1REV - chains A and B; structure by X-ray diffraction, 2.60 A resolution.

[Chain A]
Name: HIV-1 reverse transcriptase
From: Human immunodeficiency virus 1
Notes: EC 2.7.7.49
UniProt: P04585 (POL_HV1H2); residues 1-560 here correspond to UniProt positions 587-1146 (UniProt number = residue number + 586)
Sequence (560 residues; numbered 1 to 560; the number before each row is that of its first residue):
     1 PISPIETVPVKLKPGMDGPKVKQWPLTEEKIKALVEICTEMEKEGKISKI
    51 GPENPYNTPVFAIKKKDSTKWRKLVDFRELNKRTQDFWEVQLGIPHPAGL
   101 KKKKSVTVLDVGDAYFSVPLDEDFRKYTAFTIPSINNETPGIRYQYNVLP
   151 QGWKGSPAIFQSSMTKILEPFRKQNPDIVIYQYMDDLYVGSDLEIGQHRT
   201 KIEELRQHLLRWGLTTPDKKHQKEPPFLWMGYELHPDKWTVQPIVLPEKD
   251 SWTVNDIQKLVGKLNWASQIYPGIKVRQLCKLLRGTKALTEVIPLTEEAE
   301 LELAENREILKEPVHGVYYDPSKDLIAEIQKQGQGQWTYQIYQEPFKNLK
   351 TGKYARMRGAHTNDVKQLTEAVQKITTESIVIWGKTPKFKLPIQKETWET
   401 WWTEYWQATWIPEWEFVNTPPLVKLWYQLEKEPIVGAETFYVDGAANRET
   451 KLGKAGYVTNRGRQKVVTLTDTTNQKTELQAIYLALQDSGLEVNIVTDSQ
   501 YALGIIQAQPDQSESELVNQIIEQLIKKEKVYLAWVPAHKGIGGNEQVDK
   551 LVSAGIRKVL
Disordered / not traced: 1-3, 444-454, 540-560
Modified residues: Cys-280 (3-sulfinoalanine; CSD)
Differences from the reference sequence: conflict Cys-280 (Cys435 in P04585)
Bound ions: Mg2+ near Asp-443 (its only coordinating residue here)
Residues lining bound ligands: TB9 (4-chloro-8-methyl-7-(3-methyl-but-2-enyl)-6,7,8,9-tetrahydro-2H-2,7,9a-triaza-benzo[cd]azulene-1-thione): Pro-95, Leu-100, Lys-101, Lys-103, Val-106, Val-179, Tyr-181, Tyr-188, Val-189, Gly-190, Phe-227, Trp-229, Leu-234, His-235, Pro-236, Tyr-318
Swiss-Prot annotation at these positions:
  - binding site (Mg(2+)): Asp-186
  - site: Trp-402 (Essential for RT p66/p51 heterodimerization)

[Chain B]
Name: HIV-1 reverse transcriptase
From: Human immunodeficiency virus 1
Notes: EC 2.7.7.49
UniProt: P04585 (POL_HV1H2); residues 1-440 here correspond to UniProt positions 587-1026 (UniProt number = residue number + 586)
Sequence (440 residues; row label = number of the first residue in the row):
     1 PISPIETVPVKLKPGMDGPKVKQWPLTEEKIKALVEICTEMEKEGKISKI
    51 GPENPYNTPVFAIKKKDSTKWRKLVDFRELNKRTQDFWEVQLGIPHPAGL
   101 KKKKSVTVLDVGDAYFSVPLDEDFRKYTAFTIPSINNETPGIRYQYNVLP
   151 QGWKGSPAIFQSSMTKILEPFRKQNPDIVIYQYMDDLYVGSDLEIGQHRT
   201 KIEELRQHLLRWGLTTPDKKHQKEPPFLWMGYELHPDKWTVQPIVLPEKD
   251 SWTVNDIQKLVGKLNWASQIYPGIKVRQLCKLLRGTKALTEVIPLTEEAE
   301 LELAENREILKEPVHGVYYDPSKDLIAEIQKQGQGQWTYQIYQEPFKNLK
   351 TGKYARMRGAHTNDVKQLTEAVQKITTESIVIWGKTPKFKLPIQKETWET
   401 WWTEYWQATWIPEWEFVNTPPLVKLWYQLEKEPIVGAETF
Disordered / not traced: 1, 216-230, 429-440
Swiss-Prot annotation at these positions:
  - binding site (Mg(2+)): Asp-186
  - site: Trp-402 (Essential for RT p66/p51 heterodimerization)

[Interface between chain A and chain B]
Residue-residue contacts (87; chain A residue first):
  Val-8(A) / Glu-53(B)
  Pro-9(A) / Glu-53(B)
  Gln-85(A) / Glu-53(B)  hydrogen bond (side chain-backbone)
  Asp-86(A) / Pro-55(B)
  Phe-87(A) / Pro-52(B)
  Trp-88(A) / Pro-52(B)  hydrogen bond (backbone-backbone)
  Trp-88(A) / Pro-55(B)
  Trp-88(A) / Asn-57(B)
  Trp-88(A) / Thr-131(B)
  Trp-88(A) / Arg-143(B)
  Gly-93(A) / Asn-137(B)
  Ile-94(A) / Asn-137(B)
  Pro-95(A) / Asn-136(B)
  His-96(A) / Asn-136(B)  hydrogen bond (backbone-side chain)
  Gly-99(A) / Asn-136(B)
  Gly-99(A) / Glu-138(B)
  Leu-100(A) / Glu-138(B)
  Lys-101(A) / Glu-138(B)  salt bridge
  Gln-161(A) / Pro-140(B)
  Ser-162(A) / Pro-52(B)
  Tyr-181(A) / Asn-137(B)
  Tyr-181(A) / Glu-138(B)
  Arg-358(A) / Gln-394(B)  hydrogen bond
  Arg-358(A) / Glu-396(B)  salt bridge
  Glu-370(A) / Gln-394(B)  hydrogen bond
  Gln-373(A) / Glu-396(B)  hydrogen bond (side chain-backbone)
  Gln-373(A) / Thr-397(B)
  Gln-373(A) / Thr-400(B)  hydrogen bond
  Gln-373(A) / Trp-401(B)
  Thr-376(A) / Thr-400(B)
  Ile-380(A) / Leu-26(B)
  Ile-380(A) / Thr-27(B)
  Val-381(A) / Pro-25(B)  hydrophobic
  Val-381(A) / Asn-136(B)  hydrogen bond (backbone-backbone)
  Ile-382(A) / Ile-135(B)
  Ile-382(A) / Asn-136(B)
  Trp-383(A) / Ile-135(B)
  Gly-384(A) / Thr-27(B)  hydrogen bond (backbone-side chain)
  Gly-384(A) / Glu-28(B)  hydrogen bond (backbone-backbone)
  Gly-384(A) / Ile-135(B)
  Trp-402(A) / Lys-331(B)  hydrogen bond (backbone-side chain)
  Trp-402(A) / Asp-364(B)  hydrogen bond
  Thr-403(A) / Gln-334(B)
  Tyr-405(A) / Lys-331(B)  hydrogen bond (backbone-side chain)
  Trp-406(A) / Lys-331(B)
  Trp-406(A) / Val-417(B)
  Trp-406(A) / Asn-418(B)
  Trp-406(A) / Thr-419(B)
  Gln-407(A) / Lys-331(B)  hydrogen bond (backbone-side chain)
  Gln-407(A) / Asp-364(B)
  Gln-407(A) / Pro-392(B)
  Gln-407(A) / Ile-393(B)
  Gln-407(A) / Gln-394(B)
  Gln-407(A) / Val-417(B)
  Gln-407(A) / Asn-418(B)
  Ala-408(A) / Trp-337(B)  hydrophobic
  Ala-408(A) / Asp-364(B)
  Ala-408(A) / Pro-392(B)  hydrogen bond (backbone-backbone)
  Ala-408(A) / Ile-393(B)
  Thr-409(A) / Asp-364(B)  hydrogen bond (backbone-side chain)
  Trp-410(A) / Asn-363(B)
  Trp-410(A) / Val-365(B)  hydrophobic
  Trp-410(A) / Trp-401(B)
  Pro-412(A) / Trp-401(B)  hydrophobic
  Pro-433(A) / Asn-255(B)
  Pro-433(A) / Leu-289(B)  hydrophobic
  Pro-433(A) / Thr-290(B)
  Ile-434(A) / Thr-290(B)
  Val-435(A) / Thr-290(B)
  Thr-439(A) / Ala-288(B)
  Thr-439(A) / Leu-289(B)  hydrogen bond (side chain-backbone)
  Tyr-441(A) / Gln-258(B)
  Tyr-441(A) / Thr-286(B)
  Tyr-441(A) / Lys-287(B)  hydrogen bond (side chain-backbone)
  Tyr-441(A) / Leu-289(B)
  Thr-459(A) / Thr-286(B)
  Asn-460(A) / Thr-286(B)
  Asn-460(A) / Lys-287(B)
  Asn-460(A) / Ala-288(B)
  Asn-494(A) / Leu-289(B)
  Val-496(A) / Leu-289(B)  hydrophobic
  Gln-500(A) / Leu-422(B)
  Gln-507(A) / Pro-421(B)
  Tyr-532(A) / Asn-255(B)  hydrogen bond
  Tyr-532(A) / Leu-289(B)  hydrophobic
  Trp-535(A) / Leu-422(B)
  Val-536(A) / Gln-258(B)
Other interface residues (no listed pair), chain A (57 interface residues in all): Ala-158, Ile-159, Thr-165, Thr-377, Lys-385, Gly-436, Val-458, Gly-504, Pro-537
Other interface residues (no listed pair), chain B (49 interface residues in all): Lys-20, Asn-54, Tyr-56, Val-254, Gly-262, Asn-265, Gly-333, Tyr-405, Trp-426

[Summary]
The interface between chain A and chain B involves 57 residues on one side and 49 on the other; the contacts
include 19 hydrogen bonds and 2 salt bridges. Polar contacts include Lys-101(A)/Glu-138(B),
Arg-358(A)/Glu-396(B) and Gln-85(A)/Glu-53(B). Bound to chain A: compound TB9.
Here chain A is HIV-1 reverse transcriptase and chain B is HIV-1 reverse transcriptase, both from Human
immunodeficiency virus 1. Entry 1REV (HIV-1 reverse transcriptase) was determined by X-ray diffraction.
